5Y5X - chains R and S of the 26 polymer chains in the assembly; structure by electron microscopy, 5.00 A resolution (low resolution: residue-level contacts below are approximate; hydrogen-bond / salt-bridge calls are withheld).

== Chain R (and S) ==
Molecule: V-type ATP synthase, subunit K
Organism: Thermus thermophilus HB8
Notes: chain S of this document is another copy of the same molecule, construct and numbering; everything in this record applies to it too
Reference sequence: Q5SIT7 (Q5SIT7_THET8); residues -18 to 80 here correspond to UniProt positions 1-99 (UniProt number = residue number + 19)
Chain sequence (99 residues; numbered -18 to 80; the number before each row is that of its first residue; numbers below 1 keep their minus sign (Met-18 is residue -18)):
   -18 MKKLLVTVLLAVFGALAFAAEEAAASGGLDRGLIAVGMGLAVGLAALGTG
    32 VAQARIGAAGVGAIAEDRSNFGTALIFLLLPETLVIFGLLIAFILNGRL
Unresolved in the structure: -18 to 4

== How chain R and chain S interact ==
Contacting residue pairs (12; chain R residue first):
  Asp11(R) - Gly9(S)
  Leu14(R) - Gly13(S)
  Gly18(R) - Ala16(S)
  Gly18(R) - Val17(S)
  Gly18(R) - Gly20(S)
  Ala22(R) - Gly20(S)
  Gly29(R) - Ala27(S)
  Gly29(R) - Leu28(S)
  Gly29(R) - Gly31(S)
  Val32(R) - Gly31(S)
  Ala33(R) - Gly31(S)
  Ala33(R) - Ala35(S)
Also at the interface, not in a pair above, chain R (13 interface residues in all): Ile15, Leu21, Leu25, Ala26, Arg36, Ile37
Also at the interface, not in a pair above, chain S (11 interface residues in all): Gly24, Ala39

== Overview ==
13 residues of chain R face 11 of chain S across their interface.
Chain R and chain S are both V-type ATP synthase, subunit K (Thermus thermophilus HB8); the structure,
V/A-type ATPase/synthase from Thermus thermophilus, rotational state 1, was determined by electron microscopy
together with 5Y5Y, 5Y5Z and 5Y60 from the same study.
